8SQZ - chains A and B of the 6 polymer chains in the assembly; structure by electron microscopy, 5.85 A resolution (low resolution: residue-level contacts below are approximate; hydrogen-bond / salt-bridge calls are withheld).

Chain A (and B):
Name: RB1-inducible coiled-coil protein 1
Source organism: Homo sapiens
Notes: chain B of this document is another copy of the same molecule, construct and numbering; everything in this record applies to it too
Reference sequence: Q8TDY2 (RBCC1_HUMAN); numbering as in UniProt (aligned over 1-640)
Sequence (640 residues; row label = number of the first residue in the row):
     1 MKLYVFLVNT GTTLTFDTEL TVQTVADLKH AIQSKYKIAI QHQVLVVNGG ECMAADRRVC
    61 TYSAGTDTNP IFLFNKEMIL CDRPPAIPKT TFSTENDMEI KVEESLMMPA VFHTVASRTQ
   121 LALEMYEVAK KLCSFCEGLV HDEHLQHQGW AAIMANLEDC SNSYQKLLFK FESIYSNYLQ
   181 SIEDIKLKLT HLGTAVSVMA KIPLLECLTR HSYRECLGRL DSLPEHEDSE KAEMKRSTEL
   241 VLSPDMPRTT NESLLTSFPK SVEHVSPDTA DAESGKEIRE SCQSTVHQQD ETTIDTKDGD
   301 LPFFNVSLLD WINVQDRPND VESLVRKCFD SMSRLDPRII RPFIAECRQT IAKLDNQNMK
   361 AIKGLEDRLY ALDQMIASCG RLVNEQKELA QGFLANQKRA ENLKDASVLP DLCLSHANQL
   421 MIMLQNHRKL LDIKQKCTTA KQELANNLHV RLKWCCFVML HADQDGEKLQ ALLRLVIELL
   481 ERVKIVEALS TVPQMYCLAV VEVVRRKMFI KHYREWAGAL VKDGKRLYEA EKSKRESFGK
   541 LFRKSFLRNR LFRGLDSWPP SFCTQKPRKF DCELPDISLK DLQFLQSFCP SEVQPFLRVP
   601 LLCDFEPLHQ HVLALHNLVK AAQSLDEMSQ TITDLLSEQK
Unresolved in the structure: 213-303, 584-640 (chain B: 213-303, 598-640)
Curated features (UniProtKB/Swiss-Prot):
  - motif: Lys566 to Lys569 (Nuclear localization signal)
  - modified residue: Ser222 (Phosphoserine), Ser229 (Phosphoserine), Ser237 (Phosphoserine), Thr238 (Phosphothreonine), Ser243 (Phosphoserine), Ser253 (Phosphoserine), Ser257 (Phosphoserine), Ser261 (Phosphoserine), Ser266 (Phosphoserine), Ser624 (Phosphoserine)

How chain A and chain B interact:
Residue-residue contacts - 22 pairs, chain A then chain B:
  Ala488(A) - Phe546(B)
  Thr491(A) - Lys544(B)
  Thr491(A) - Ser545(B)
  Thr491(A) - Phe546(B)
  Val492(A) - Phe546(B)
  Met495(A) - Ser545(B)
  Met495(A) - Phe546(B)
  Ala499(A) - Phe552(B)
  Val503(A) - Arg553(B)
  Val503(A) - Gly554(B)
  Ile510(A) - Pro559(B)
  Ser545(A) - Ala488(B)
  Ser545(A) - Val492(B)
  Phe552(A) - Tyr496(B)
  Gly554(A) - Val503(B)
  Leu555(A) - Val503(B)
  Pro559(A) - Phe570(B)
  Pro559(A) - Asp571(B)
  Cys572(A) - Trp558(B)
  Leu574(A) - Gly554(B)
  Pro575(A) - Arg553(B)
  Ile577(A) - Arg553(B)
Other interface residues (no listed pair), chain A (21 interface residues in all): Glu502, Arg553, Trp558, Pro560, Arg568
Other interface residues (no listed pair), chain B (20 interface residues in all): Met495, Ala499, Leu555, Pro560, Lys569, Pro575

In short:
The interface between chain A and chain B involves 21 residues on one side and 20 on the other.
Both chains are RB1-inducible coiled-coil protein 1 (Homo sapiens). Entry 8SQZ (Structure of human ULK1
complex core (2:2:2 stoichiometry) in the PI3KC3-C1 mixture) was determined by electron microscopy, deposited
together with 8SOI, 8SOR and 8SRM.
